1M6U - chain A; structure by X-ray diffraction, 2.30 A resolution.

== Chain A ==
Molecule: Ndt80 protein
Organism: Saccharomyces cerevisiae
Notes: fragment: DNA binding domain, residues 59-330
UniProt: P38830 (NDT80_YEAST); numbering as in UniProt (aligned over 59-330)
Amino-acid sequence (272 residues; row label = number of the first residue in the row):
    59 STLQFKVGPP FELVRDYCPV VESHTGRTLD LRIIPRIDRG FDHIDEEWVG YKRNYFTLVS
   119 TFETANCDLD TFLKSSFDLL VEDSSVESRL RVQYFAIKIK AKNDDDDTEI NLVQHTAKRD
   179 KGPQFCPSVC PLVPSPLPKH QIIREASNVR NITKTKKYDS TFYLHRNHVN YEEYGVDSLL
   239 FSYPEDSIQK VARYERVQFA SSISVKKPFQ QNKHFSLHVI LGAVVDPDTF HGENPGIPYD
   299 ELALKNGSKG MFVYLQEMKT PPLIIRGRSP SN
Unresolved in the structure: 59-62, 328-330
UniProt features mapped onto this chain:
  - site (Interaction with DNA): R111, R177, R208, R254, R326
  - mutagenesis: S59 (S59A: Reduces DNA-binding by 86%), R97 (R97A: Reduces DNA-binding by 67%), K110 (K110A: No effect on DNA-binding but strongly reduces progress through meiosis and sporulation), R111 (R111A: Reduces DNA-binding by 95% and abolishes sporulation), Y113 (Y113A: Reduces DNA-binding by 80% and abolishes sporulation), H173 (H173A: Reduces DNA-binding by 80% and strongly reduces progress through meiosis and sporulation), K176 (K176A: Reduces DNA-binding by 50% but does not abolish sporulation), R177 (R177A: Reduces DNA-binding by 96% and abolishes sporulation), R202 (R202A: No effect on DNA-binding but strongly reduces progress through meiosis and sporulation), R208 (R208A: Reduces DNA-binding by 50% and abolishes sporulation), R254 (R254A: Reduces DNA-binding by 93% and abolishes sporulation), R326 (R326A: Reduces DNA-binding by 50% and abolishes sporulation)

== In short ==
Curated annotation (UniProt) lists 12 mutagenesis sites.
Chain A is Ndt80 protein (Saccharomyces cerevisiae); the structure, Crystal Structure of a Novel DNA-binding
domain from Ndt80, a Transcriptional Activator Required for Meiosis in ..., was determined by X-ray
diffraction (same publication as 1M7U).
